5FBY - chains A and B; structure by X-ray diffraction, 1.90 A resolution.

Chain A:
Name: separase
Organism: Chaetomium thermophilum (strain DSM 1495 / CBS 144.50 / IMI 039719)
UniProtKB: G0SHM3 (G0SHM3_CHATD); residue numbers follow UniProt; this construct covers 1661-2223
Amino-acid sequence (563 residues; each row starts with the number of its first residue):
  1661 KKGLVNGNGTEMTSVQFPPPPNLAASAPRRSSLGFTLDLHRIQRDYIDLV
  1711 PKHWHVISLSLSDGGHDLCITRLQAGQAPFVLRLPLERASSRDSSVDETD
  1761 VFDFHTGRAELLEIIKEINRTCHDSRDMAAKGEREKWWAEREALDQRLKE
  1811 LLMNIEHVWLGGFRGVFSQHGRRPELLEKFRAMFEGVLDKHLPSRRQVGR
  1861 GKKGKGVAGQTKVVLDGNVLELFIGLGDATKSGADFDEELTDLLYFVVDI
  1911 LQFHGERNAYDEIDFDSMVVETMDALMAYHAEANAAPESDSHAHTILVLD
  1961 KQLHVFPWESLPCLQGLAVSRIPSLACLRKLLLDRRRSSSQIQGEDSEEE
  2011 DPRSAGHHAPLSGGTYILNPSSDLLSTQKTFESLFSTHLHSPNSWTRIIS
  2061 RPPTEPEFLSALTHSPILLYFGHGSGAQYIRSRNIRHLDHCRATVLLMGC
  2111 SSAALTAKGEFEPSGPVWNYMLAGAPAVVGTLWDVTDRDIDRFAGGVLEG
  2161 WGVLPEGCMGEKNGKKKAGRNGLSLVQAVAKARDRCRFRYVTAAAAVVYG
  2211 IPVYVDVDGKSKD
Disordered / not traced: 1661-1682, 1750-1760, 1856-1871, 1948-1950, 2001-2010, 2171-2178, 2221-2223
What the authors report for this chain:
  - catalytic residues: His2083, Cys2110
  - mutagenesis - C2110S: abolished catalytic activity on ctScc1
  - mutagenesis - D1698K, D1960K: increased catalytic activity
  - specificity-determining residues: Arg1794, Arg2148, Asp2151
  - mutagenesis - D2151A: decreased catalytic activity on ctScc1
  - mutagenesis - D2151R, R2152E: decreased catalytic activity on charge reversal mutants of ctScc1
  - mutagenesis - R1794E, R2148A: decreased catalytic activity (stimulation of Scc1 cleavage by Plk1)
  - mutagenesis - R1794E/R2148A: abolished catalytic activity (stimulation of Scc1 cleavage by Plk1)
  - mutagenesis - R1794E: unchanged catalytic activity on unphosphorylated Scc1
  - mutagenesis - R2148A: decreased catalytic activity on unphosphorylated Scc1

Chain B:
Name: cleaved peptide
Organism: synthetic construct
Amino-acid sequence (26 residues; row label = number of the first residue in the row):
     1 MGSSHHHHHHSQLEVLFQGPLGSGRP
Disordered / not traced: 1-9, 21-26

Interface between chain A and chain B:
Contacting residue pairs (26; chain A residue first):
  Phe1695(A) with Gln12(B); Leu13(B), hydrophobic
  Asp1698(A) with His10(B), salt bridge; Leu13(B)
  Leu1699(A) with Leu13(B), hydrophobic
  Ile1702(A) with Leu13(B), hydrophobic; Phe17(B), hydrophobic
  Tyr1706(A) with Phe17(B)
  Ser1718(A) with Val15(B); Leu16(B)
  Leu1719(A) with Val15(B)
  Ser1720(A) with Val15(B)
  Cys1729(A) with Gln12(B)
  Val1741(A) with Gln12(B)
  Arg1743(A) with Gln12(B)
  Val1958(A) with Val15(B)
  Leu1959(A) with Gln18(B), hydrogen bond (backbone-side chain)
  Asp1960(A) with Val15(B); Gln18(B)
  Lys1961(A) with Gln18(B)
  Ser1984(A) with Leu16(B); Gln18(B)
  Leu1985(A) with Leu16(B), hydrogen bond (backbone-backbone)
  Trp2128(A) with Gln18(B); Gly19(B)
  Leu2132(A) with Pro20(B)
Also at the interface, not in a pair above, chain A (22 interface residues in all): Leu1733, Leu1742, Pro1983

In short:
22 residues of chain A face 9 of chain B across their interface; the contacts include 2 hydrogen bonds and 1
salt bridge. Among the polar pairs are Asp1698(A)-His10(B), Leu1959(A)-Gln18(B) and Leu1985(A)-Leu16(B). The
paper reports catalytic residues His2083(A) and Cys2110(A); D1698K and D1960K of chain A increase catalytic
activity; 9 substitutions were tested in all.
Chain A is separase (Chaetomium thermophilum (strain DSM 1495 / CBS 144.50 / IMI 039719)) and chain B is
cleaved peptide (synthetic construct); the structure, Crystal structure of ctSPD, was determined by X-ray
diffraction, deposited together with 5FC2 and 5FC3.
